5HMD - chain A; structure by X-ray diffraction, 2.10 A resolution.

# Chain A
Protein: Triazine hydrolase
Organism: Arthrobacter aurescens
Notes: EC 3.8.1.8
UniProtKB: Q6SJY7 (Q6SJY7_ARTAU); residues -1 to 456 here correspond to UniProt positions 12-469 (UniProt number = residue number + 13)
Amino-acid sequence (458 residues; numbered -1 to 456; the number before each row is that of its first residue; numbers below 1 keep their minus sign (Glu-1 is residue -1)):
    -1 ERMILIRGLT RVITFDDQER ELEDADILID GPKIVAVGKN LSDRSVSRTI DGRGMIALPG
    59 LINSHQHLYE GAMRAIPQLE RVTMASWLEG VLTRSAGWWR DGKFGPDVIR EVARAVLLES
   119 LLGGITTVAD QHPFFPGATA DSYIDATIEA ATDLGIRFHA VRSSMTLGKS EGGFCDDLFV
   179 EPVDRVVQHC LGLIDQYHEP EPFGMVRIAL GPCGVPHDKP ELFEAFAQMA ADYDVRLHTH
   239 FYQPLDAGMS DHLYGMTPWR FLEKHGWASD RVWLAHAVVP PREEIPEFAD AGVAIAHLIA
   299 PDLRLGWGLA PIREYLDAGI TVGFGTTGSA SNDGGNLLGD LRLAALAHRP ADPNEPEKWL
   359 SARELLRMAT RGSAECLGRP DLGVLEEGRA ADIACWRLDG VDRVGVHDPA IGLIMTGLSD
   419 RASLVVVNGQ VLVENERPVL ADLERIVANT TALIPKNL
Not modelled in the structure: 455-456
Construct notes: conflict Asn38 (Asp51 in Q6SJY7), Pro131 (Leu144 in Q6SJY7), Val159 (Ala172 in Q6SJY7), His215 (Tyr228 in Q6SJY7), Gln241 (Glu254 in Q6SJY7), Leu303 (Met316 in Q6SJY7)
Bound ions: Zn2+: His63, His65, His238

# Overview
The Zn2+ site is built by His63, His65 and His238.
Chain A is Triazine hydrolase (Arthrobacter aurescens); the structure, Crystal structure of triazine hydrolase
variant (Y215H/E241Q), was determined by X-ray diffraction together with 5HME and 5HMF from the same study.
